6EMW - chains N and S of the 42 polymer chains in the assembly; structure by electron microscopy, 11.00 A resolution (very low resolution: no residue pairs are listed; an interface is given only as per-side residue counts).

== Chain N ==
Name: ATP-dependent Clp protease ATP-binding subunit
Source organism: Staphylococcus aureus
UniProtKB: A0A4P9AXU9 (A0A4P9AXU9_STAAU); residues 488-712 here = UniProt positions 488-712
Sequence (225 residues; each row starts with the number of its first residue):
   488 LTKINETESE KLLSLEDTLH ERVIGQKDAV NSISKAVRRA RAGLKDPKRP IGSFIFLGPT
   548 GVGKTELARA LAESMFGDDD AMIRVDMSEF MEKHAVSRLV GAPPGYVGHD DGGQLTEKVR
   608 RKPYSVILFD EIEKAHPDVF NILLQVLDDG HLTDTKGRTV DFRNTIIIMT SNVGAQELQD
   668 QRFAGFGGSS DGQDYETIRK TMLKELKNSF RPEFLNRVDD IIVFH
Not modelled in the structure: 537-538, 592-595, 670-678

== Chain S ==
Name: ATP-dependent Clp protease ATP-binding subunit
Source organism: Staphylococcus aureus
UniProtKB: A0A4V1GG18 (A0A4V1GG18_STAAU); residue numbers follow UniProt; this construct covers 713-794
Sequence (82 residues; each row starts with the number of its first residue):
   713 KLTKEELKEI VTMMVNKLTN RLSEQNINII VTDKAKDKIA EEGYDPEYGA RPLIRAIQKT
   773 IEDNLSELIL DGNQIEGKKV TV

== How chain N and chain S interact ==
At this resolution (11 A) residue pairs are not listed: 5 residues of chain N and 7 of chain S lie at the interface.

== Overview ==
5 residues of chain N and 7 residues of chain S are in contact.
Chain N is ATP-dependent Clp protease ATP-binding subunit and chain S is ATP-dependent Clp protease
ATP-binding subunit, both from Staphylococcus aureus; the structure, Structure of S.aureus ClpC in complex
with MecA, was determined by electron microscopy (same publication as 6EM8 and 6EM9).
